Entry 1RPS (X-ray diffraction, 2.11 A resolution); this record covers chains A and D of the 4 polymer chains in the assembly.

[Chain A]
Name: Hemoglobin alpha chain
Organism: Homo sapiens
Reference sequence: P69905 (HBA_HUMAN); numbering as in UniProt (aligned over 1-141)
Chain sequence (141 residues; numbered 1 to 141; the number before each row is that of its first residue):
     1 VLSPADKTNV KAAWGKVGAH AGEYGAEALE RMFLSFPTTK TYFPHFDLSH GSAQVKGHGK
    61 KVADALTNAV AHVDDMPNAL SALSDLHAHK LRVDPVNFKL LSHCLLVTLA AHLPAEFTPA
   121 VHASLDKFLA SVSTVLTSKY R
Small-molecule neighbours: heme / nitric oxide: L29, M32, T39, Y42, F43, H45, F46, H58, K61, V62, A65, L66, L83, L86, H87, L91, V93, N97, F98, L101, V132, L136
Curated features (UniProtKB/Swiss-Prot):
  - site: K61 (Not glycated)
  - natural variant: D6 (A6D: In J-Toronto; this construct carries the variant), A13 (A13D: In J-Paris 1/J-Aljezur), E27 (A27E: In Shenyang; this construct carries the variant), K61 (K61N: In Zambia; deletion: In Clinic), D64 (A64D: In Pontoise; this construct carries the variant), D75 (D75A: In Lille; D75G: In Chapel Hill; D75N: In G-Pest), A111 (A111D: In Petah Tikva)

[Chain D]
Name: Hemoglobin beta chain
Organism: Homo sapiens
Reference sequence: P68871 (HBB_HUMAN); residues 1-146 here = UniProt positions 1-146
Chain sequence (146 residues; each row starts with the number of its first residue):
     1 VHLTPEEKSA VTALWGKVNV DEVGGEALGR LLVVYPWTQR FFESFGDLST PDAVMGNPKV
    61 KAHGKKVLGA FSDGLAHLDN LKGTFATLSE LHCDKLHVDP ENFRLLGNVL VCVLAHHFGK
   121 EFTPPVQAAY QKVVAGVANA LAHKYH
Ion coordination: heme Fe: H92 (together with nitric oxide)
Small-molecule neighbours: heme / nitric oxide: L28, L31, T38, F41, F42, F45, H63, K66, V67, A70, F85, L88, L91, H92, L96, V98, N102, F103, L106, V137, L141
Curated features (UniProtKB/Swiss-Prot):
  - natural variant: L3 (H3L: In Graz; this construct carries the variant), E7 (E7A: In G-Makassar; E7K: In Hb C; E7Q: In Machida; E7V: In SKCA), K8 (E8K: In G-Siriraj; this construct carries the variant), V11 (A11V: In Iraq-Halabja; this construct carries the variant), G16 (W16G: In Randwick; this construct carries the variant), V23 (E23V: In D-Granada; this construct carries the variant), G24 (V24G: In Miyashiro; this construct carries the variant), G25 (G25D: In Moscva; G25R: In Riverdale-Bronx; G25V: In Savannah), L32 (L32P: In Yokohama), V33 (L33V: In Muscat; this construct carries the variant), R40 (Q40R: In Tianshui; this construct carries the variant), F42 (F42Y: In Mequon; deletion: In Bruxelles), 11 further natural variant entries in UniProt

[How chain A and chain D interact]
Residue-residue contacts (22):
  P37(A) with H146(D)
  T38(A) with P100(D)
  K40(A) with H146(D), hydrogen bond (side chain-backbone)
  T41(A) with H97(D); D99(D)
  Y42(A) with R40(D); D99(D), hydrogen bond
  P44(A) with H97(D)
  L91(A) with R40(D), hydrogen bond (backbone-side chain)
  R92(A) with W37(D); R40(D); E43(D), salt bridge
  D94(A) with W37(D), hydrogen bond; D99(D); E101(D)
  V96(A) with E101(D)
  N97(A) with D99(D)
  Y140(A) with P36(D); W37(D), hydrophobic
  R141(A) with V34(D), hydrogen bond (side chain-backbone); Y35(D); P36(D)
Other interface residues (no listed pair), chain A (14 interface residues in all): P95
Other interface residues (no listed pair), chain D (16 interface residues in all): Q39, V98, N102, L105, Y145

[Overview]
14 residues of chain A face 16 of chain D across their interface; the contacts include 5 hydrogen bonds and 1
salt bridge. Polar contacts include R92(A)-E43(D), K40(A)-H146(D) and Y42(A)-D99(D). Chain A binds heme /
nitric oxide. Ligands of chain D: heme / nitric oxide.
Chain A is Hemoglobin alpha chain and chain D is Hemoglobin beta chain, both from Homo sapiens; the structure,
Crystallographic Analysis of the Interaction of Nitric Oxide with Quaternary-T Human Hemoglobin. Hemoglobin
exposed to NO ..., was determined by X-ray diffraction (same publication as 1RQA, 1RQ3 and 1RQ4).
